2EQ8 - chains B and C of the 3 polymer chains in the assembly; structure by X-ray diffraction, 1.94 A resolution.

# Chain B
Protein: Pyruvate dehydrogenase complex, dihydrolipoamide dehydrogenase E3 component
Source organism: Thermus thermophilus
Notes: EC 1.8.1.4
UniProtKB: Q5SLR0 (Q5SLR0_THET8); the construct lacks a stretch of the UniProt sequence and is renumbered around it, so the offset changes along the chain: 4-78 = UniProt 1-75; 80-129 = UniProt 76-125; 134-174 = UniProt 126-166; 175-256 = UniProt 168-249; 2 more segments
Chain sequence (464 residues; numbered 4 to 470 plus 3 insertion-coded residues; 6 numbers in that range are skipped by the numbering (no residue carries them; nothing is unmodelled there); the number before each row is that of its first residue; a row labelled like 256A-256B holds insertion residues (256A, then the next letters in order)):
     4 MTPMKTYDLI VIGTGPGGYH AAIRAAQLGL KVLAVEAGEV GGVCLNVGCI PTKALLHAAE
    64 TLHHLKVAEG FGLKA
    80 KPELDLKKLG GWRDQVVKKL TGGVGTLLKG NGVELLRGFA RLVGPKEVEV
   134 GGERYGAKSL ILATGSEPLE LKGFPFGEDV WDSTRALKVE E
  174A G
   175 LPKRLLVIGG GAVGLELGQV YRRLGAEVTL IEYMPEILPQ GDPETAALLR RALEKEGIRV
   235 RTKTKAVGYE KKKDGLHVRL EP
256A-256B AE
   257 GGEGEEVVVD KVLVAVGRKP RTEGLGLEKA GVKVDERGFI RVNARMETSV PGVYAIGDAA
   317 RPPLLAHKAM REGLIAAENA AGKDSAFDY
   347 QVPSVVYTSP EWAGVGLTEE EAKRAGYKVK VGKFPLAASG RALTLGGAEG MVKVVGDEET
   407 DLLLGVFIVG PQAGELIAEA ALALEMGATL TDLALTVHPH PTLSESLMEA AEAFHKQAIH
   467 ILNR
Unresolved in the structure: 4-6, 470
Disulfide bonds: Cys47-Cys52
Ligand contacts: FAD (flavin-adenine dinucleotide): Ile15, Gly16, Thr17, Gly18, Pro19, Gly20, Gly21, Val38, Glu39, Ala40, Gly41, Glu42, Gly45, Val46, Cys47, Val50, Gly51, Cys52, Thr55, Lys56, Gly117, Phe118, Ala119, Ala146, Thr147, Gly148, Ser149, Ser166, Val187, Glu190, Arg274, Arg277, Leu281, Ile312, Gly313, Asp314, Leu320, Leu321, Ala322, His323, Ala325, Tyr353

# Chain C
Protein: Pyruvate dehydrogenase complex, dihydrolipoamide acetyltransferase E2 component
Notes: EC 2.3.1.12; fragment: Peripheral subunit binding domain
UniProtKB: Q5SLV9 (Q5SLV9_THET8); residues 130-169 here correspond to UniProt positions 125-164 (UniProt number = residue number - 5)
Chain sequence (40 residues; each row starts with the number of its first residue):
   130 PAAPSIRRLA RELGVDLTRL RGTGLAGRIT EEDVRRAAGL
Unresolved in the structure: 169

# Chain B / chain C interface
Contacting residue pairs - 7 pairs, chain B then chain C:
  Met432(B) - Arg157(C)
  Thr435(B) - Ser134(C)
  Thr437(B) - Ser134(C)
  Asp438(B) - Ala132(C)
  Asp438(B) - Pro133(C)
  Asp438(B) - Ser134(C)  hydrogen bond (side chain-backbone)
  Leu441(B) - Pro133(C)  hydrophobic
Other interface residues (no listed pair), chain B (6 interface residues in all): Thr406
Other interface residues (no listed pair), chain C (6 interface residues in all): Arg137, Glu160

# Summary
The chain B/chain C interface involves 6 residues from each chain, with 1 hydrogen bond. The hydrogen-bonded
pair is Asp438(B)-Ser134(C). Chain B binds flavin-adenine dinucleotide.
Chain B is Pyruvate dehydrogenase complex, dihydrolipoamide dehydrogenase E3 component (Thermus thermophilus)
and chain C is Pyruvate dehydrogenase complex, dihydrolipoamide acetyltransferase E2 component; the structure,
Crystal structure of lipoamide dehydrogenase from thermus thermophilus HB8 with psbdp, was determined by X-ray
diffraction.
